PDB entry 6OIT | electron microscopy, 3.50 A resolution | chains A and D of the 7 polymer chains in the assembly

Chain A:
Name: Protein RDM1
Source organism: Arabidopsis thaliana
UniProt: Q9LUJ3 (RDM1_ARATH); numbering as in UniProt (aligned over 3-163)
Amino-acid sequence (175 residues; row label = number of the first residue in the row; numbers below 1 keep their minus sign (Met-11 is residue -11)):
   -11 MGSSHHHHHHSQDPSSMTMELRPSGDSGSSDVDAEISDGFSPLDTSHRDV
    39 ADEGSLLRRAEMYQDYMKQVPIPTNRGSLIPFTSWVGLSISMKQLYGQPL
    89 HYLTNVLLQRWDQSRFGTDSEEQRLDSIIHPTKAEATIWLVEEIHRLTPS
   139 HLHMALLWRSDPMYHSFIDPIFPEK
Unresolved in the structure: -11 to 38, 162-163
Sequence notes: initiating methionine (-11); expression tag (-10 to 2)

Chain D:
Name: Protein DEFECTIVE IN MERISTEM SILENCING 3
Source organism: Arabidopsis thaliana
UniProt: Q94A79 (DMS3_ARATH); residues 2-420 here = UniProt positions 2-420
Amino-acid sequence (449 residues; row label = number of the first residue in the row; numbers below 1 keep their minus sign (Met-2 is residue -2)):
    -2 MADLYPTGQQISFQTTPLNVQDPTRMMNLDQSSPVARNETQNGGGIAHAE
    48 FAMFNSKRLESDLEAMGNKIKQHEDNLKFLKSQKNKMDEAIVDLQVHMSK
    98 LNSSPTPRSENSDNSLQGEDINAQILRHENSAAGVLSLVETLHGAQASQL
   148 MLTKGVVGVVAKLGKVNDENLSQILSNYLGTRSMLAVVCRNYESVTALEA
   198 YDNHGNIDINAGLHCLGSSIGREIGDSFDAICLENLRPYVGQHIADDLQR
   248 RLDLLKPKLPNGECPPGFLGFAVNMIQIDPAYLLCVTSYGYGLRETLFYN
   298 LFSRLQVYKTRADMISALPCISDGAVSLDGGIIRKTGIFNLGNRDEVNVR
   348 FAKPTASRTMDNYSEAEKKMKELKWKKEKTLEDIKREQVLREHAVFNFGK
   398 KKEEFVRCLAQSSCTNQPMNTPRGTLESGKETAAAKFERQHMDSSTSAA
Unresolved in the structure: -2 to 116, 140-148, 353-446
Sequence notes: initiating methionine (-2); expression tag (-1 to 1, 421-446)
What the authors report for this chain:
  - mutagenesis - G339E: decreased binding to Protein RDM1 (chain A)

Interface between chain A and chain D:
Pairs across the interface - 26 pairs, chain A then chain D:
  Gly65(A) with Leu256(D); Pro257(D); Gly259(D), hydrogen bond (backbone-backbone)
  Ser66(A) with Lys255(D); Leu256(D); Pro257(D)
  Leu67(A) with Leu252(D), hydrophobic; Lys253(D); Pro254(D); Lys255(D), hydrogen bond (backbone-backbone)
  Ile68(A) with Cys317(D), hydrophobic
  Pro69(A) with Pro254(D); Cys317(D)
  Ser79(A) with Pro316(D), hydrogen bond (side chain-backbone)
  Gln82(A) with Pro316(D)
  Leu83(A) with Pro257(D), hydrophobic; Pro316(D), hydrophobic; Cys317(D), hydrophobic
  Tyr84(A) with Pro257(D)
  Glu110(A) with Arg234(D), salt bridge
  Arg112(A) with Ser300(D); Arg301(D); Ser319(D), hydrogen bond; Asp320(D), salt bridge
  Asp114(A) with Arg301(D), salt bridge
  His118(A) with Leu252(D)
Interface residues without a listed pair, chain A (15 interface residues in all): Asn63, Thr71
Interface residues without a listed pair, chain D (16 interface residues in all): Asn258, Ile318

Summary:
The interface between chain A and chain D involves 15 residues on one side and 16 on the other; the contacts
include 4 hydrogen bonds and 3 salt bridges. Polar contacts include Glu110(A)-Arg234(D), Arg112(A)-Asp320(D)
and Asp114(A)-Arg301(D). The paper reports that G339E of chain D reduces binding to Protein RDM1 (chain A).
Chain A is Protein RDM1 and chain D is Protein DEFECTIVE IN MERISTEM SILENCING 3, both from Arabidopsis
thaliana; the structure, CryoEM structure of Arabidopsis DDR' complex (DRD1 peptide-DMS3-RDM1), was determined
by electron microscopy, deposited together with 6OIS.
